5Y7H - chains A and B; structure by X-ray diffraction, 3.00 A resolution.

== Chain A (and B) ==
Name: Dipeptidyl peptidase 4
From: Homo sapiens
Notes: EC 3.4.14.5; chain B of this document is another copy of the same molecule, construct and numbering; everything in this record applies to it too
UniProtKB: P27487 (DPP4_HUMAN); numbering as in UniProt (aligned over 39-766)
Sequence (728 residues; numbered 39 to 766; the number before each row is that of its first residue):
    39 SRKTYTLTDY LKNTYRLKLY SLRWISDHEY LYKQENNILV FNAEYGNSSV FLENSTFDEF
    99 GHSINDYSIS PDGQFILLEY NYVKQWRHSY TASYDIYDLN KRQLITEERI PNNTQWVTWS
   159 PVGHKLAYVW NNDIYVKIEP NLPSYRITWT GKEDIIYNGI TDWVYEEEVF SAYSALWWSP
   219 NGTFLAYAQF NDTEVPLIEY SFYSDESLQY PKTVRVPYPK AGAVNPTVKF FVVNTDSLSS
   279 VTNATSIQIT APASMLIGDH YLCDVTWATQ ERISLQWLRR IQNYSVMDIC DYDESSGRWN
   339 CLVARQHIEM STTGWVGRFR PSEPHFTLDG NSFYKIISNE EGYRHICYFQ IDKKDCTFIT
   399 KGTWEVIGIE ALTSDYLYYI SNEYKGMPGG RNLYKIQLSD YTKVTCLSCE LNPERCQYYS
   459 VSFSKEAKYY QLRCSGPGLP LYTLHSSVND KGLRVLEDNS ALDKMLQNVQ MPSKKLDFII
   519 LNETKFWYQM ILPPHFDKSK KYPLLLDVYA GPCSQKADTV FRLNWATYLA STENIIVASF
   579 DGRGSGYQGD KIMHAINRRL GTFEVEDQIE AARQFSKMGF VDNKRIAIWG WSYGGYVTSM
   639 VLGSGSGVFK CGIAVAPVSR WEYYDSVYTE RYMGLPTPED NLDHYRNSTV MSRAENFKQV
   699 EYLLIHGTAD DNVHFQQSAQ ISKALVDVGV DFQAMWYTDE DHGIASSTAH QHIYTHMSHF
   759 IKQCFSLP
Not modelled in the structure: 39-40 (chain B: fully traced)
Disulfide bonds: Cys328-Cys339, Cys385-Cys394, Cys444-Cys447, Cys454-Cys472, Cys649-Cys762
Ligand contacts:
  - inhibitor3 (8O3; (R)-4-(3-amino-4-(2,4,5-trifluorophenyl)butanoyl)piperazin-2-one), molecule 1: Arg125, Glu205, Glu206, Val207, Ser209, Phe357, Tyr547, Ser630, Tyr631, Val656, Trp659, Tyr662, Tyr666, Asn710, Val711, His740
  - inhibitor3 (8O3), molecule 2: Arg125, His126, Ser209, Tyr547, Trp629, Ser630
Swiss-Prot annotation at these positions:
  - active site (Charge relay system): Ser630, Asp708, His740
  - glycosylation (N-linked (GlcNAc...) asparagine): Asn85, Asn92, Asn150, Asn219, Asn229, Asn281, Asn321, Asn520, Asn685

== How chain A and chain B interact ==
Residue-residue contacts - 108 pairs, chain A then chain B:
  Pro234(A) with Tyr248(B)
  Leu235(A) with Tyr248(B)
  Ile236(A) with Pro249(B)
  Glu237(A) with Ser239(B), hydrogen bond (backbone-side chain); Thr251(B), hydrogen bond; Arg253(B), salt bridge
  Tyr238(A) with Ser239(B)
  Ser239(A) with Glu237(B), hydrogen bond (side chain-backbone); Tyr238(B)
  Tyr241(A) with Phe713(B); Gln714(B); Ala717(B), hydrophobic; Gln718(B), hydrogen bond (backbone-side chain)
  Ser242(A) with Gln718(B), hydrogen bond (backbone-side chain); Lys721(B), hydrogen bond (backbone-side chain)
  Asp243(A) with Gln718(B), hydrogen bond (backbone-side chain)
  Glu244(A) with Arg658(B), salt bridge; Tyr661(B), hydrogen bond (backbone-side chain); Thr687(B); Met689(B); Gln718(B)
  Ser245(A) with Arg658(B)
  Leu246(A) with Tyr661(B); Gln714(B), hydrogen bond (backbone-side chain)
  Gln247(A) with Lys258(B); Ala259(B), hydrogen bond (side chain-backbone); Glu660(B), hydrogen bond (side chain-backbone); Tyr661(B); Gln714(B), hydrogen bond (backbone-side chain)
  Tyr248(A) with Pro234(B); Leu235(B); Tyr256(B), hydrogen bond (side chain-backbone); Pro257(B); Lys258(B), hydrogen bond (side chain-backbone); Ala261(B)
  Pro249(A) with Ile236(B); Gln714(B)
  Thr251(A) with Glu237(B)
  Arg253(A) with Glu237(B), salt bridge; Arg253(B)
  Tyr256(A) with Tyr248(B), hydrogen bond (backbone-side chain)
  Pro257(A) with Tyr248(B)
  Lys258(A) with Gln247(B); Tyr248(B), hydrogen bond (backbone-side chain)
  Ala259(A) with Gln247(B), hydrogen bond (backbone-side chain)
  Ala261(A) with Tyr248(B)
  Arg658(A) with Glu244(B), salt bridge
  Glu660(A) with Gln247(B), hydrogen bond (backbone-side chain)
  Tyr661(A) with Glu244(B), hydrogen bond (side chain-backbone); Leu246(B); Gln247(B)
  Met689(A) with Glu244(B)
  Leu702(A) with Trp734(B), hydrophobic
  Phe713(A) with Tyr241(B); Trp734(B)
  Gln714(A) with Leu246(B), hydrogen bond (side chain-backbone); Gln247(B), hydrogen bond (side chain-backbone); Pro249(B)
  Ser716(A) with Trp734(B)
  Ala717(A) with Tyr241(B), hydrophobic; Thr736(B), hydrogen bond (backbone-side chain)
  Gln718(A) with Tyr241(B), hydrogen bond (side chain-backbone); Ser242(B), hydrogen bond (side chain-backbone); Asp243(B); Glu244(B)
  Ser720(A) with Trp734(B), hydrogen bond; Thr736(B), hydrogen bond
  Lys721(A) with Ser242(B), hydrogen bond (side chain-backbone); Thr736(B)
  Val724(A) with Tyr735(B), hydrophobic; Thr746(B); Ala747(B); His750(B)
  Asp725(A) with Thr746(B), hydrogen bond
  Val728(A) with His750(B), hydrogen bond (backbone-side chain)
  Asp729(A) with His754(B), salt bridge; His757(B), salt bridge
  Phe730(A) with Met733(B); His750(B); His754(B)
  Gln731(A) with Gln731(B); His754(B)
  Ala732(A) with Ala732(B); Met733(B), hydrophobic; Trp734(B), hydrophobic
  Met733(A) with Phe730(B); Ala732(B), hydrophobic; Trp734(B)
  Trp734(A) with Leu702(B), hydrophobic; Phe713(B); Ala717(B); Ser720(B), hydrogen bond; Ala732(B), hydrophobic; Met733(B); Trp734(B)
  Tyr735(A) with Val724(B), hydrophobic
  Thr736(A) with Ala717(B), hydrogen bond (side chain-backbone); Ser720(B), hydrogen bond; Lys721(B)
  Thr746(A) with Val724(B); Asp725(B), hydrogen bond
  Ala747(A) with Val724(B)
  His750(A) with Val724(B); Val728(B), hydrogen bond (side chain-backbone); Phe730(B)
  His754(A) with Asp729(B), salt bridge; Phe730(B)
  His757(A) with Asp729(B), salt bridge
Interface residues without a listed pair, chain A (54 interface residues in all): Thr687, Ser690, Leu723, Asp737
Interface residues without a listed pair, chain B (51 interface residues in all): Ser716, Leu723

== Overview ==
Chain A and chain B form an interface of 54 and 51 residues respectively; the contacts include 34 hydrogen
bonds and 8 salt bridges. Polar pairs include Glu237(A)-Arg253(B), Glu244(A)-Arg658(B) and
Asp729(A)-His754(B). Bound to chain A: inhibitor3.
Both chains are Dipeptidyl peptidase 4 (Homo sapiens). Entry 5Y7H (Crystal structure of human DPP4 in complex
with inhibitor3) was determined by X-ray diffraction, deposited together with 5Y7J and 5Y7K.
